8Q1B - chains C and D of the 33 polymer chains in the assembly; structure by electron microscopy, 3.40 A resolution.

# Chain C
Name: Cytochrome b
Organism: Schizosaccharomyces pombe
UniProtKB: P05501 (CYB_SCHPO); residue numbers follow UniProt; this construct covers 1-387
Sequence (387 residues; each row starts with the number of its first residue):
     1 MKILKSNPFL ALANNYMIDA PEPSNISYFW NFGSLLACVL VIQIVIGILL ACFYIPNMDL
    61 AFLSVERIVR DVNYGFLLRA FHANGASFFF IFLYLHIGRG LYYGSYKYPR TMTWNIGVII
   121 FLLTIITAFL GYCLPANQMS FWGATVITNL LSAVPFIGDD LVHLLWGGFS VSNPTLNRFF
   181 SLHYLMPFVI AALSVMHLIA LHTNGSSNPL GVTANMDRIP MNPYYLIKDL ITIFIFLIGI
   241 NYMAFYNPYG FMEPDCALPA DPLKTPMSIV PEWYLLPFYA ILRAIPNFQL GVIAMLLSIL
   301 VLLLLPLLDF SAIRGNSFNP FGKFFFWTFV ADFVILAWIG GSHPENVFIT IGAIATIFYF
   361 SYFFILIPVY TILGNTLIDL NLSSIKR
Ion coordination: heme Fe site 1: His82, His183; heme Fe site 2: His96, His197
Residues lining bound ligands:
  - heme (HEM), molecule 1: Trp30, Gly33, Ser34, Leu36, Phe89, Leu93, His96, Ile97, Arg99, Ser105, Arg110, Thr113, Trp114, Gly117, Val118, Ile120, Phe121, Ser194, His197, Leu198, Leu201, Gly205, Ser206, Ser207
  - heme (HEM), molecule 2: Leu40, Gln43, Ile44, Gly47, Ile48, Leu50, Ala51, Tyr54, Val65, Arg79, His82, Ala83, Ala86, Phe89, Thr127, Ala128, Gly131, Tyr132, Leu134, Pro135, Phe180, His183, Tyr184, Pro187, Tyr274
  - 1,2-diacyl-sn-glycero-3-phoshocholine (PCF): Met1, Lys2, Ile3, Leu4
  - ubiquinone-10 (U10), molecule 1: Tyr16, Met17, Ala20, Glu22, Ala37, Val41, Ile44, Val45, Ile48, Leu49, Ala191, Ser194, Val195, Leu198, Leu201, Met221
  - ubiquinone-10 (U10), molecule 2: Leu151, Leu161, Leu164, Leu165, Leu185
Swiss-Prot annotation at these positions:
  - binding site (heme b): His82, His96, His183, His197
  - binding site (a ubiquinone): His202

# Chain D
Name: Cytochrome c1, heme protein, mitochondrial
Organism: Schizosaccharomyces pombe
UniProtKB: O59680 (CY1_SCHPO); residues 1-307 here = UniProt positions 1-307
Sequence (307 residues; numbered 1 to 307; the number before each row is that of its first residue):
     1 MFQFVKKKNE FLKFARLGSR AFTQNAQKTH SKGSNIALVS SSLLSVGMIA LYYNVYGPSL
    61 SAGTPKEEGL HFIQHDWPQS KVLSGFDHAS LRRGFQVYRE VCSACHSLNL IAWRHLVGVT
   121 HTADEAKQMA SEVEYEDGPD DEGNMFKRPG KLSDFLPPPY PNVEAARASN NGAAPPDLSC
   181 VVRGRHGGQD YIYSLLTGYT EPPAGVEVPD GMNFNPFFPG TQIAMARPLF DDAVEFEDGT
   241 PATTAQAAKD VVNFLHWASE PELDIRKKMG FQVITVLTIL TALSMWYKRF KWTPIKNRKI
   301 FYQRPIK
Unresolved in the structure: 1-62
Ion coordination: heme c Fe near His106 (its only coordinating residue here)
Residues lining bound ligands: heme c (HEC): Val101, Cys102, Cys105, His106, Asn170, Ala173, Ala174, Pro175, Pro176, Leu178, Arg185, Tyr191, Ile192, Leu195, Leu196, Phe218, Ile223, Ala224, Met225, Ala226, Pro228, Val251, Leu255
Swiss-Prot annotation at these positions:
  - binding site (heme c): Cys102, Cys105, His106, Met225

# Interface between chain C and chain D
Contacting residue pairs - 47 pairs, chain C then chain D:
  Tyr28(C) with Lys288(D)
  Glu66(C) with Leu110(D)
  Arg70(C) with Leu110(D); Ile111(D); Ala258(D); Pro261(D)
  Asp71(C) with Arg114(D), salt bridge; His115(D), salt bridge
  Phe76(C) with Glu262(D)
  Asp217(C) with Arg298(D), salt bridge
  Ile219(C) with Ile295(D), hydrophobic
  Pro223(C) with Lys291(D)
  Tyr224(C) with Trp292(D), hydrogen bond (backbone-side chain); Ile295(D)
  Tyr225(C) with Trp292(D), hydrophobic
  Ile227(C) with Tyr287(D), hydrophobic
  Lys228(C) with Lys288(D)
  Leu230(C) with Ser284(D)
  Ile231(C) with Ser284(D); Met285(D), hydrophobic; Lys288(D)
  Phe234(C) with Leu280(D); Thr281(D); Ser284(D)
  Leu237(C) with Leu277(D)
  Ile238(C) with Ile274(D), hydrophobic; Leu277(D); Thr278(D)
  Asn241(C) with Val273(D); Leu277(D)
  Phe245(C) with Arg266(D); Met269(D), hydrophobic; Gly270(D)
  Tyr246(C) with Val82(D); Lys267(D); Gly270(D); Phe271(D), hydrogen bond (side chain-backbone)
  Pro248(C) with Arg266(D)
  Tyr249(C) with Arg183(D); Glu260(D)
  Pro254(C) with Arg183(D); Gly184(D); Arg185(D); His186(D)
  Ala257(C) with Cys180(D), hydrogen bond (backbone-side chain); Arg183(D)
  Glu345(C) with Gly63(D)
Interface residues without a listed pair, chain C (33 interface residues in all): Ser24, Phe62, Leu77, Ile235, Tyr242, Ala244, Leu258, Met267
Interface residues without a listed pair, chain D (35 interface residues in all): Glu67

# Overview
33 residues of chain C and 35 residues of chain D are in contact, with 3 hydrogen bonds and 3 salt bridges.
Polar contacts include Asp71(C)-Arg114(D), Asp71(C)-His115(D) and Asp217(C)-Arg298(D). Bound to chain C:
1,2-diacyl-sn-glycero-3-phoshocholine, heme and ubiquinone-10. Chain D binds heme c.
Chain C is Cytochrome b and chain D is Cytochrome c1, heme protein, mitochondrial, both from
Schizosaccharomyces pombe; the structure, III2-IV1 respiratory supercomplex from S. pombe, was determined by
electron microscopy.
